8QFI - chain A; structure by X-ray diffraction, 1.90 A resolution.

[Chain A]
Protein: Family 3 adenylate cyclase
Source organism: Oscillatoria acuminata PCC 6304
Reference sequence: K9TLZ5 (K9TLZ5_9CYAN); residue numbers follow UniProt; this construct covers 1-350
Chain sequence (350 residues; each row starts with the number of its first residue):
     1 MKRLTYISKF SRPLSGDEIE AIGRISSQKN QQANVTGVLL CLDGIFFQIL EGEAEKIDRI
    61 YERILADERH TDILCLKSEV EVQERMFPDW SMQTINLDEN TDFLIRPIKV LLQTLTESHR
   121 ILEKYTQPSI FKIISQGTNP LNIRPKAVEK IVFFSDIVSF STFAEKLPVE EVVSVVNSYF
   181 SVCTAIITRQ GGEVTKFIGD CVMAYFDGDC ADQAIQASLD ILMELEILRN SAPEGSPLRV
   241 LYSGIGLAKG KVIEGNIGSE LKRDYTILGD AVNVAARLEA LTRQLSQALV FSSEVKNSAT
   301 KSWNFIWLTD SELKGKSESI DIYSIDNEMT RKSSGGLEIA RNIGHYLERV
Disordered / not traced: 331-350
Bound ions: Mg2+ site 1: Asp156, Ile157, Asp200 (together with ATP); Mg2+ site 2: Asp156, Asp200 (together with ATP)
Residues lining bound ligands:
  - ATP (adenosine-5'-triphosphate): Phe154, Asp156, Ile157, Val158, Ser159, Phe160, Ser161, Ile198, Gly199, Asp200, Met203, Ile267, Leu268, Gly269, Asp270, Val272, Asn273, Ala276, Arg283
  - FMN (flavin mononucleotide): Tyr6, Ile22, Ile25, Ser26, Lys29, Asn30, Leu39, Phe46, Gln48, Leu50, Ile60, Arg63, Ile64, Asp67, Arg69, His70, Met92
Reported in the primary citation:
  - conformationally variable residues (side-chain flip): Gln48, Met92

[In short]
Chain A binds flavin mononucleotide and ATP. Asp156, Ile157 and Asp200 form the Mg2+ site 1. The Mg2+ site 2
is built by Asp156 and Asp200. The paper reports conformational variability at Gln48 and Met92.
Chain A is Family 3 adenylate cyclase (Oscillatoria acuminata PCC 6304); the structure, Room temperature
crystal structure of the Photoactivated Adenylate Cyclase OaPAC after blue light excitation at 1.8 ..., was
determined by X-ray diffraction together with 8QFE, 8QFG, 8QFH and 8QFJ from the same study.
